Entry 4K8Z (X-ray diffraction, 2.29 A resolution); this record covers chains A and T of the 3 polymer chains in the assembly.

# Chain A
Name: DNA polymerase
Source organism: Thermococcus kodakarensis
Notes: EC 2.7.7.7
UniProt: P77933 (DPOL_PYRKO); the construct lacks a stretch of the UniProt sequence, so the offset changes along the chain: 1-406 = UniProt 1-406; 407-491 = UniProt 767-851; 492-774 = UniProt 1389-1671
Sequence (774 residues; numbered 1 to 774; the number before each row is that of its first residue):
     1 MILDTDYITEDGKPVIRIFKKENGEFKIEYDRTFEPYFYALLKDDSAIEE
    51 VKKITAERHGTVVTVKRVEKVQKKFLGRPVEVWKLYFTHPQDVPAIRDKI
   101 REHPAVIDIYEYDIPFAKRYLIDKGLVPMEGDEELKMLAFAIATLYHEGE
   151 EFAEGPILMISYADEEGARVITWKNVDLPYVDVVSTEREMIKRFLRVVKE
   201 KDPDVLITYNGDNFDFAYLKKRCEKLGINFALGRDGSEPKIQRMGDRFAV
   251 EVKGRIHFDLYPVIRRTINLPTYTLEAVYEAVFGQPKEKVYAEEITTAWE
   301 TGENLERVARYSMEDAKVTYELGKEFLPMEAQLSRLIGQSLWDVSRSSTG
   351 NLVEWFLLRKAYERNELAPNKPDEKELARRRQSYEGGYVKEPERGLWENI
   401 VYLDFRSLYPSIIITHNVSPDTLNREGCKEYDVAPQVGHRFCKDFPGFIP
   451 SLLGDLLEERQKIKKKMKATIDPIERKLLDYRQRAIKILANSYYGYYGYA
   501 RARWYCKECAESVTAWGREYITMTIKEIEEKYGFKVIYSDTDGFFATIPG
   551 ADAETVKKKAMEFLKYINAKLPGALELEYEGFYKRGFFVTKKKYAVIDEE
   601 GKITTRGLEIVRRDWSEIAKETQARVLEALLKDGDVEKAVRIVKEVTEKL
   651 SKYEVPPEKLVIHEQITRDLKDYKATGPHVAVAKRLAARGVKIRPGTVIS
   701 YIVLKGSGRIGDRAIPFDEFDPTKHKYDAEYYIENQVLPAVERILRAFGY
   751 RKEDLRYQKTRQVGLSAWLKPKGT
Unresolved in the structure: 757-774
Differences from the reference sequence: engineered mutation Ala141 (Asp in P77933), Ala143 (Glu in P77933)
Cystine bridges: Cys428-Cys442
Small-molecule neighbours: cobalt hexammine(III) (NCO): Asn568, Leu571, Pro572, Gly573, Ala574, Leu575, Glu576
Reported in the primary citation:
  - binding site for the 12-nt DNA strand: Asp540, Arg606 to Ser616, Arg668 to Ala675
  - binding site for the 16-nt DNA strand (chain T): Lys591 to Tyr594, Arg709 to Gly711
  - conformationally variable residues (helix shift, loop rearrangement): Glu374 to Arg379, Val389, Trp397 to Asp404

# Chain T
Molecule: 16-nt DNA strand
Sequence (16 nucleotides; numbered 1 to 16; the number before each row is that of its first residue):
     1 AAATTCGCAGTTCGCG
Unresolved in the structure: 1-2
Metal / ion sites: Mg2+ near DC8 (its only coordinating residue here)

# Interface between chain A and chain T
Pairs across the interface (42; chain A residue first):
  Ser347(A) - DA3(T)  phosphate contact
  Ser348(A) - DA3(T)  hydrogen bond to the phosphate
  Ser348(A) - DT4(T)  hydrogen bond to the phosphate
  Thr349(A) - DT4(T)  base contact
  Gly350(A) - DT4(T)  hydrogen bond to the phosphate
  Asn351(A) - DA3(T)  phosphate contact
  Ser383(A) - DC6(T)  hydrogen bond to the phosphate
  Tyr384(A) - DT5(T)  sugar contact
  Tyr384(A) - DC6(T)  phosphate contact
  Tyr384(A) - DG7(T)  phosphate contact
  Glu385(A) - DC6(T)  phosphate contact
  Glu385(A) - DG7(T)  phosphate contact
  Gly386(A) - DC6(T)  hydrogen bond to the phosphate
  Gly386(A) - DG7(T)  hydrogen bond to the phosphate
  Gly387(A) - DG7(T)  sugar contact
  Val389(A) - DC8(T)  phosphate contact
  Tyr494(A) - DT5(T)  base contact
  Gly495(A) - DT4(T)  sugar contact
  Gly495(A) - DT5(T)  sugar contact
  Gly498(A) - DT5(T)  sugar contact
  Tyr499(A) - DA3(T)  sugar contact
  Tyr499(A) - DT4(T)  phosphate contact
  Arg501(A) - DA3(T)  base contact
  Thr590(A) - DA9(T)  sugar contact
  Thr590(A) - DG10(T)  phosphate contact
  Lys591(A) - DC8(T)  salt bridge to the phosphate
  Lys591(A) - DA9(T)  sugar contact
  Lys592(A) - DG7(T)  base contact
  Lys593(A) - DA9(T)  phosphate contact
  Trp615(A) - DT11(T)  sugar contact
  Thr676(A) - DC13(T)  sugar contact
  Pro678(A) - DT12(T)  phosphate contact
  Arg709(A) - DC13(T)  phosphate contact
  Arg709(A) - DG14(T)  salt bridge to the phosphate
  Ile710(A) - DT12(T)  phosphate contact
  Ile710(A) - DC13(T)  hydrogen bond to the phosphate
  Gly711(A) - DC13(T)  hydrogen bond to the phosphate
  Tyr731(A) - DT12(T)  hydrogen bond to the phosphate
  Asn735(A) - DT12(T)  hydrogen bond to the phosphate
  Pro739(A) - DT11(T)  phosphate contact
  Arg743(A) - DG10(T)  salt bridge to the phosphate
  Arg743(A) - DT11(T)  salt bridge to the phosphate
Interface residues without a listed pair, chain A (33 interface residues in all): Arg346, Tyr496, Glu609

# Overview
The interface between chain A and chain T involves 33 residues on one side and 12 on the other; the contacts
include 10 hydrogen bonds and 4 salt bridges. Polar pairs include Ser348(A)-DA3(T), Ser348(A)-DT4(T) and
Gly350(A)-DT4(T). The paper reports a binding site for the 12-nt DNA strand at Asp540(A), Arg606(A) and
Arg668(A); a binding site for the 16-nt DNA strand (chain T) at Lys591(A) and Arg709(A).
Chain A is DNA polymerase (Thermococcus kodakarensis) and chain T is a 16-nt DNA strand; the structure, KOD
Polymerase in binary complex with dsDNA, was determined by X-ray diffraction (same publication as 4K8X).
